Entry 5IRN (X-ray diffraction, 2.34 A resolution); this record covers chain A.

== Chain A ==
Protein: Uncharacterized protein
Source organism: Oryctolagus cuniculus
UniProt: G1T469 (G1T469_RABIT); residues 194-1020 here = UniProt positions 194-1020
Amino-acid sequence (830 residues; row label = number of the first residue in the row):
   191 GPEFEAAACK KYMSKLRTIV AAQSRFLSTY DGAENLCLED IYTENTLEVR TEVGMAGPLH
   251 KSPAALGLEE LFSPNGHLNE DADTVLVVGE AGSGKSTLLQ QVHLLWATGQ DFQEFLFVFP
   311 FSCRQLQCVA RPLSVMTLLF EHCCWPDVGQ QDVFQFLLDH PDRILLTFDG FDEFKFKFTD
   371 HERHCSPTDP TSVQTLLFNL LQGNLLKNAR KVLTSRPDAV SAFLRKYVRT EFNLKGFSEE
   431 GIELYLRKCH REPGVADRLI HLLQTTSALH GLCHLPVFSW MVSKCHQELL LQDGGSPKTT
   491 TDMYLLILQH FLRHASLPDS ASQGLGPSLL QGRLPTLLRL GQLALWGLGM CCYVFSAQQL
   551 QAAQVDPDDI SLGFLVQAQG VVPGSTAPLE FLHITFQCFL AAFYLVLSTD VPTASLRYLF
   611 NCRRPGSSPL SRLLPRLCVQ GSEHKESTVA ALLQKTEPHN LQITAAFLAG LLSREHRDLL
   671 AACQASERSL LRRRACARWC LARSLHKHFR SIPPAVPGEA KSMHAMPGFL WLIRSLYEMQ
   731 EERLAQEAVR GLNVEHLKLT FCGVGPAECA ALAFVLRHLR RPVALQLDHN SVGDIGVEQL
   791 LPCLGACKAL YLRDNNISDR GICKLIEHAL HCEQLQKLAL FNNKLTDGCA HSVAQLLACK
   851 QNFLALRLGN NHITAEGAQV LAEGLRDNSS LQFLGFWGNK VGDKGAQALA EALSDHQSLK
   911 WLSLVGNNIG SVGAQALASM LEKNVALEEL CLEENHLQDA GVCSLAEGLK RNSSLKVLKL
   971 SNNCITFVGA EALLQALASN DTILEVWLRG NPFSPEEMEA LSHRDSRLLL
Unresolved in the structure: 191-194, 218-224, 242-253, 264-269, 506-517, 568-576, 613-635, 703-713
Sequence notes: expression tag (191-193)
Residues lining bound ligands: ADP (adenosine-5'-diphosphate): Leu-217, Ile-231, Tyr-232, Thr-233, Asn-235, Glu-280, Ala-281, Gly-282, Ser-283, Gly-284, Lys-285, Ser-286, Thr-287, Phe-427, Tyr-435, Pro-466, Val-467, Trp-470, His-583
From the paper describing this entry:
  - binding site for ADP: Ile-231, Tyr-232, Thr-233, Asn-235, Gly-282 to Thr-287, Phe-427, Tyr-435, Pro-466, Trp-470, His-583
  - mutagenesis - R314A, G461A, E580A, N650A: increased signaling
  - mutagenesis - R406A, H583A: unchanged signaling
  - mutagenesis - F831A, R857A, G885A, W887A, W911A, S913A: decreased signaling in response to MDP
  - mutagenesis - H779A, R803A, D804A, N832A, V915A, G916A, C941A, E944A, N972A: unchanged signaling in response to MDP
  - disease-associated variants - R314W, D362E, E363G, E363K, G444W, L449F, G461D, W470L, C475Y, H476L, M493T, T585N, N650K: increased signaling (citing earlier work)
  - disease-associated variants - G888R: decreased signaling in response to MDP (proposed by the authors, not directly observed)

== Overview ==
Chain A binds ADP. The paper reports a binding site for ADP at Ile-231, Tyr-232 and Thr-233 among others;
R314A, G461A and E580A, among others, increase signaling; 35 substitutions were tested in all.
Chain A is Uncharacterized protein (Oryctolagus cuniculus); the structure, Crystal structure of rabbit NOD2 in
an ADP-bound state (Crystal form1), was determined by X-ray diffraction together with 5IRL and 5IRM from the
same study.
